6VPX - chains C and D of the 17 polymer chains in the assembly; structure by electron microscopy, 5.00 A resolution (low resolution: residue-level contacts below are approximate; hydrogen-bond / salt-bridge calls are withheld).

Chain C:
Protein: Envelope glycoprotein gp120
Organism: Human immunodeficiency virus 1
Sequence (465 residues; each row starts with the number of its first residue; note: 13 numbers in that range are skipped by the numbering (no residue carries them; nothing is unmodelled there)):
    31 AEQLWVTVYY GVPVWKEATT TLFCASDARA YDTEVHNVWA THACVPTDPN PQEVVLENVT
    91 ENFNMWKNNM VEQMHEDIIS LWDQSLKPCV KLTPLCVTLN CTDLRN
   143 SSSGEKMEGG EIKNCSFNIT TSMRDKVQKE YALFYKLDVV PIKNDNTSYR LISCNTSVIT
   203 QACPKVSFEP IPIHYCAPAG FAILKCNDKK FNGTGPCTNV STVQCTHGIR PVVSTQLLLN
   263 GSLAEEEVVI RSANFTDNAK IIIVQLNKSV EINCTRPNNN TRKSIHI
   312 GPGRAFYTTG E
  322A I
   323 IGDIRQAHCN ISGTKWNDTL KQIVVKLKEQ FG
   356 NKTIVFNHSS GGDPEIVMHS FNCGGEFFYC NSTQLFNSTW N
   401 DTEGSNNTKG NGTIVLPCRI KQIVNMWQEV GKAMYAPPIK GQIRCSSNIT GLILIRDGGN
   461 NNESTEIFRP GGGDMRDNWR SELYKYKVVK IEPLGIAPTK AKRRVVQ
Unresolved in the structure: 143-149, 401-412, 458-464, 507
Cystine bridges: Cys-54/Cys-74, Cys-119/Cys-205, Cys-126/Cys-196, Cys-131/Cys-157, Cys-218/Cys-247, Cys-228/Cys-239, Cys-296/Cys-331, Cys-378/Cys-445, Cys-385/Cys-418
Glycans and other covalent adducts: N-acetylglucosamine (NAG) linked to Asn-88, Asn-130, Asn-156, Asn-160, Asn-188, Asn-234, Asn-241, Asn-262, Asn-276, Asn-289, Asn-295, Asn-301, Asn-332, Asn-356, Asn-362, Asn-386, Asn-392, Asn-448; glycan linked to Asn-197
From the paper describing this entry:
  - post-translational modification sites: Asn-88

Chain D:
Protein: Envelope glycoprotein gp41
Organism: Human immunodeficiency virus 1
Sequence (153 residues; each row starts with the number of its first residue):
   512 AVGIGAVFLG FLGAAGSTMG AASMTLTVQA RLLLSGIVQQ QNNLLRAIEA QQHLLQLTVW
   572 GIKQLQARVL AVERYLKDQQ LLGIWGCSGK LICTTAVPWN TSWSNKSYNQ IWNNMTWMEW
   632 EREIDNYTSL IYTLIEDSQN QQEKNEQELL ELD
Unresolved in the structure: 548-571
Cystine bridges: Cys-598/Cys-604
Glycans and other covalent adducts: glycan linked to Asn-611, Asn-637; N-acetylglucosamine (NAG) linked to Asn-625
From the paper describing this entry:
  - post-translational modification sites: Asn-625

Chain C / chain D interface:
Residue-residue contacts - 78 pairs, chain C then chain D:
  Leu-34(C) with Val-608(D); Pro-609(D); Trp-610(D)
  Trp-35(C) with Thr-606(D); Ala-607(D); Val-608(D); Pro-609(D); Trp-610(D)
  Val-36(C) with Thr-606(D); Val-608(D)
  Thr-37(C) with Cys-604(D); Thr-605(D)
  Val-38(C) with Leu-593(D); Trp-596(D); Ile-603(D); Cys-604(D)
  Tyr-39(C) with Leu-602(D); Ile-603(D); Trp-623(D)
  Tyr-40(C) with Leu-537(D); Leu-544(D); Tyr-586(D); Leu-593(D); Leu-602(D)
  Gly-41(C) with Leu-537(D); Gln-540(D)
  Val-42(C) with Leu-537(D); Trp-628(D)
  Pro-43(C) with Gln-540(D)
  Val-44(C) with Trp-628(D); Met-629(D); Glu-632(D)
  Trp-45(C) with Ala-526(D); Met-629(D)
  Lys-46(C) with Asp-636(D)
  Thr-51(C) with Lys-574(D)
  Val-84(C) with Gly-521(D); Phe-522(D); Gly-524(D)
  Leu-86(C) with Leu-523(D); Gly-524(D)
  Asn-88(C) with Gly-527(D)
  Val-89(C) with Ala-526(D); Gly-527(D)
  Thr-90(C) with Met-629(D)
  Glu-91(C) with Met-629(D)
  Ala-221(C) with Leu-544(D); Leu-545(D); Ser-546(D); Gly-547(D)
  Gly-222(C) with Leu-544(D)
  Ala-224(C) with Phe-522(D); Leu-523(D)
  Lys-490(C) with Arg-585(D)
  Ile-491(C) with Leu-523(D); Arg-585(D)
  Pro-493(C) with Leu-544(D); Asp-589(D)
  Leu-494(C) with Leu-593(D)
  Ile-496(C) with Trp-631(D); Ile-642(D)
  Pro-498(C) with Trp-610(D)
  Thr-499(C) with Tyr-619(D)
  Ala-501(C) with Thr-605(D); Thr-606(D)
  Lys-502(C) with Thr-605(D); Thr-606(D); Ala-607(D)
  Arg-503(C) with Trp-596(D); Gly-597(D); Thr-605(D); Thr-606(D); Gln-650(D); Asn-651(D); Glu-654(D)
  Val-505(C) with Glu-654(D)
  Val-506(C) with Gln-658(D); Leu-661(D)
Interface residues without a listed pair, chain C (36 interface residues in all): Thr-244
Interface residues without a listed pair, chain D (49 interface residues in all): Ser-528, Ala-533, Leu-543, Ala-582, Leu-592, Cys-598, Ile-635, Ile-646

Summary:
Chain C and chain D form an interface of 36 and 49 residues respectively. Covalently linked
N-acetylglucosamine: at Asn-88(C), Asn-130(C), Asn-156(C), Asn-160(C), Asn-188(C) and Asn-234(C) and 12 more.
Covalently linked N-acetylglucosamine: at Asn-625(D). The paper reports modification sites Asn-88(C) and
Asn-625(D).
Here chain C is Envelope glycoprotein gp120 and chain D is Envelope glycoprotein gp41, both from Human
immunodeficiency virus 1. Entry 6VPX (Nanodisc of full-length HIV-1 Envelope glycoprotein clone AMC011 in
complex with one PGT151 Fab and three ...) was determined by electron microscopy.
